PDB entry 6IOX | X-ray diffraction, 2.04 A resolution | chains A and B

[Chain A (and B)]
Name: Phosphotransacetylase
Organism: Porphyromonas gingivalis (strain ATCC 33277 / DSM 20709 / CIP 103683 / JCM 12257 / NCTC 11834 / 2561)
Notes: chain B of this document is another copy of the same molecule, construct and numbering; everything in this record applies to it too
UniProt: B2RK03 (B2RK03_PORG3); residues 2-336 here = UniProt positions 2-336
Amino-acid sequence (340 residues; row label = number of the first residue in the row; numbers below 1 keep their minus sign (Gly-3 is residue -3)):
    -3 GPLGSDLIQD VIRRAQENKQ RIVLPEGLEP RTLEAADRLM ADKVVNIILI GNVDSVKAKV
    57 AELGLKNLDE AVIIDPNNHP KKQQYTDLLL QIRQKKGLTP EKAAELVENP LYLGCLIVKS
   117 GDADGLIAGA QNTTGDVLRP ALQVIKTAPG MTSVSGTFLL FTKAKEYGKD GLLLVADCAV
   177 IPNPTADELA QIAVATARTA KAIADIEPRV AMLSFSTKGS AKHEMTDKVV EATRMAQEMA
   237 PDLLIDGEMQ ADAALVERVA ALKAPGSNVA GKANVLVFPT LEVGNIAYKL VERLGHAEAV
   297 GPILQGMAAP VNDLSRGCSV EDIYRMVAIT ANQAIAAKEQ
Disordered / not traced: 336 (chain B: -3, 335-336)
Sequence notes: expression tag (-3 to 1)
Ligand contacts:
  - acetyl coenzyme A (ACO), molecule 1: Arg89, Lys92, Gly131, Leu134, Arg135, Leu138, Gln139, Thr143, Thr148, Ser149, Val150, Ala175, Val176, Ile177, Pro178, Leu277
  - acetyl coenzyme A (ACO), molecule 2: Phe211, Ala217, Lys218, His219
What the authors report for this chain:
  - binding site for acetyl coenzyme A: Arg89, Lys92, Arg135, Val150, Ala175
  - mutagenesis - R89A, R135A, D318A: decreased catalytic activity on acetyl coenzyme A
  - mutagenesis - D309A, S311A, R312A: abolished catalytic activity on acetyl coenzyme A

[Interface between chain A and chain B]
Residue-residue contacts - 68 pairs, chain A then chain B:
  Thr158(A) with Leu290(B)
  Ala160(A) with Arg289(B); Leu290(B); His292(B)
  Glu162(A) with His292(B), salt bridge
  Tyr163(A) with Arg289(B); Leu290(B), hydrophobic
  Leu169(A) with Leu290(B), hydrophobic
  Pro178(A) with His219(B)
  Leu209(A) with Ile282(B), hydrophobic
  Ser210(A) with Ile282(B)
  Phe211(A) with Leu277(B), hydrophobic; Glu278(B); Asn281(B)
  His219(A) with Pro178(B)
  Met221(A) with Pro178(B); Glu278(B)
  Gln246(A) with Asn281(B), hydrogen bond; Lys285(B)
  Ala247(A) with Lys285(B); Leu286(B), hydrophobic
  Asp248(A) with Lys285(B), salt bridge
  Leu251(A) with Leu286(B), hydrophobic; Arg289(B); Leu290(B), hydrophobic
  Val252(A) with Arg289(B)
  Leu272(A) with Leu286(B), hydrophobic
  Phe274(A) with Ile282(B), hydrophobic; Leu286(B), hydrophobic
  Pro275(A) with Glu278(B); Ile282(B)
  Thr276(A) with Met221(B); Glu278(B)
  Leu277(A) with Phe211(B), hydrophobic
  Glu278(A) with Phe211(B); Met221(B); Pro275(B); Thr276(B); Val279(B)
  Val279(A) with Glu278(B); Val279(B); Ile282(B), hydrophobic
  Asn281(A) with Phe211(B); Gln246(B), hydrogen bond
  Ile282(A) with Leu209(B), hydrophobic; Ser210(B); Phe274(B), hydrophobic; Pro275(B); Val279(B), hydrophobic
  Lys285(A) with Gln246(B); Asp248(B), salt bridge
  Leu286(A) with Ala247(B), hydrophobic; Leu251(B), hydrophobic; Leu272(B), hydrophobic; Phe274(B), hydrophobic; Val287(B), hydrophobic
  Val287(A) with Leu286(B), hydrophobic
  Arg289(A) with Ala160(B); Tyr163(B); Leu251(B); Val252(B)
  Leu290(A) with Ala160(B); Tyr163(B), hydrophobic; Leu169(B), hydrophobic
  Gly291(A) with Gly291(B)
  His292(A) with Lys159(B); Ala160(B); Glu162(B), salt bridge
Other interface residues (no listed pair), chain A (38 interface residues in all): Leu156, Lys159, Asn179, Val225, Arg254, Ala283
Other interface residues (no listed pair), chain B (36 interface residues in all): Thr158, Asn179, Arg254, Ala283

[Summary]
38 residues of chain A face 36 of chain B across their interface, with 2 hydrogen bonds and 4 salt bridges.
Polar contacts include Glu162(A)-His292(B), Asp248(A)-Lys285(B) and Gln246(A)-Asn281(B). From the paper: a
binding site for acetyl coenzyme A at Arg89(A), Lys92(A) and Arg135(A) among others; R89A, R135A and D318A of
chain A reduce catalytic activity on acetyl coenzyme A; 6 substitutions were tested in all.
Both chains are Phosphotransacetylase (Porphyromonas gingivalis (strain ATCC 33277 / DSM 20709 / CIP 103683 /
JCM 12257 / NCTC 11834 / 2561)). Entry 6IOX (Crystal structure of Porphyromonas gingivalis
phosphotransacetylase in complex with acetyl-CoA) was determined by X-ray diffraction, deposited together with
6IOW and 6IOY.
